7PGK - chain A; structure by X-ray diffraction, 2.75 A resolution.

== Chain A ==
Name: Hedgehog-interacting protein
Source organism: Homo sapiens
Reference sequence: Q96QV1 (HHIP_HUMAN); residue numbers follow UniProt; this construct covers 39-209
Sequence (183 residues; numbered 36 to 218; the number before each row is that of its first residue):
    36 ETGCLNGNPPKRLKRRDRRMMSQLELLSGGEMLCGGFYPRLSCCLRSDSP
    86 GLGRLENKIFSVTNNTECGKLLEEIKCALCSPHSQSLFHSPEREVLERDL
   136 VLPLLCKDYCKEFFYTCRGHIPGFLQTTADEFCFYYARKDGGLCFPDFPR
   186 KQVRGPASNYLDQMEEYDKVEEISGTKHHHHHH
Unresolved in the structure: 61-65, 83-99, 126-132, 185-218
Construct notes: expression tag (36-38, 210-218)
Disulfide bonds: C39-C78, C69-C112, C79-C115, C103-C152, C141-C179, C145-C168
Swiss-Prot annotation at these positions:
  - glycosylation: N99 (N-linked (GlcNAc...) asparagine)
From the paper describing this entry:
  - conformationally variable residues (order/disorder transition): R50 to Q58
  - binding site for 2,3,4,6-tetra-O-sulfonato-glucose: R47

== In short ==
The paper reports a binding site for 2,3,4,6-tetra-O-sulfonato-glucose at R47; conformational variability at
R50.
Chain A is Hedgehog-interacting protein (Homo sapiens); the structure, HHIP-N, the N-terminal domain of the
Hedgehog-Interacting Protein (HHIP), in complex with glycosaminoglycan mimic SOS, was determined by X-ray
diffraction together with 7PGL, 7PGM and 7PGN from the same study.
